Entry 5EXE (X-ray diffraction, 1.88 A resolution); this record covers chains A and F of the 6 polymer chains in the assembly.

# Chain A
Molecule: Oxalate oxidoreductase subunit alpha
From: Moorella thermoacetica (strain ATCC 39073)
Notes: EC 1.2.7.10
Reference sequence: Q2RI41 (OORA_MOOTA); numbering as in UniProt (aligned over 1-395)
Amino-acid sequence (395 residues; each row starts with the number of its first residue):
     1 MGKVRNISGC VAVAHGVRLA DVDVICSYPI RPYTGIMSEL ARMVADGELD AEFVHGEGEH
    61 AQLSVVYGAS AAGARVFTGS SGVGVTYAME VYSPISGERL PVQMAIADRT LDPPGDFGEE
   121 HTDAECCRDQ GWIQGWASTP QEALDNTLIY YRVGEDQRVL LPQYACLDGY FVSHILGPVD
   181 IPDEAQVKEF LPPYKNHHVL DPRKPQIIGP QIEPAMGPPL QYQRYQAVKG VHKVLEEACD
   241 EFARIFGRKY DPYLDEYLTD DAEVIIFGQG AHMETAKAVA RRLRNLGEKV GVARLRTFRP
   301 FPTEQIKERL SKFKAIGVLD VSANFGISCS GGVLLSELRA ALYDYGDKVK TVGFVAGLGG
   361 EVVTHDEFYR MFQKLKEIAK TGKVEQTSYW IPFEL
Disordered / not traced: 1
Residues lining bound ligands: 5SR ([2-[3-[(4-azanyl-2-methyl-pyrimidin-5-yl)methyl]-2-carboxy-4-methyl-1,3-thiazol-3-ium-5-yl]ethoxy-oxidanyl-phosphoryl] hydrogen phosphate): Tyr-28, Pro-29, Ile-30, Glu-59, Val-83, Gly-84, Tyr-87, Arg-109, Asp-116, Phe-117
Reported in the primary citation:
  - conformationally variable residues (loop rearrangement, side-chain flip): Arg-31, Asp-108 to Glu-119
  - binding site for 5SR: Arg-109, Asp-116, Gln-211
  - catalytic residues: Arg-31, Asp-116 (proposed by the authors, not directly observed)

# Chain F
Molecule: Oxalate oxidoreductase subunit beta
From: Moorella thermoacetica (strain ATCC 39073)
Notes: EC 1.2.7.10
Reference sequence: Q2RI42 (OORB_MOOTA); residues 1-314 here = UniProt positions 1-314
Amino-acid sequence (314 residues; row label = number of the first residue in the row):
     1 MLDRIASIKK APDEEYYVPG HRTCAGCGPA LTYRLVAKAA GPNTIFIGPT GCMYVANTSY
    61 GCGPWRVPWI HAQITNGGAV ASGIEAAYKA MIRKKKTDAE FPNIIVMAGD GGAVDIGLQA
   121 LSAMLYRGHD VLFICYDNES YANTGIQTSP TTPYGANTTF TPPGEVVPEG KKLFPKDNPK
   181 VIAHGHPELK YVATASIGWP VDLMNKVRKG LNQEGPAYIH IHAPCPKGWQ FPADKTIEMA
   241 KLAVQTGMFQ LYEYENGEYK LSVKVDKRKP VSEYMKLQKR FAHLKPEHIA KMQAFVDARC
   301 AEVGITVPVV ASNA
Disordered / not traced: 314
Swiss-Prot annotation at these positions:
  - binding site ([4Fe-4S] cluster): Cys-24, Cys-27, Cys-52, Cys-225
Bound ions: 4Fe-4S cluster Fe: Cys-24, Cys-27, Cys-52, Cys-225; Mg2+: Asp-110, Asn-138, Ser-140 (together with 5SR); Na+: Asp-130, Leu-211, Gln-213
Residues lining bound ligands:
  - 5SR ([2-[3-[(4-azanyl-2-methyl-pyrimidin-5-yl)methyl]-2-carboxy-4-methyl-1,3-thiazol-3-ium-5-yl]ethoxy-oxidanyl-phosphoryl] hydrogen phosphate): Thr-50, Gly-51, Cys-52, Met-53, Val-55, Ile-74, Thr-75, Gly-109, Asp-110, Gly-111, Gly-112, Ile-116, Tyr-136, Asn-138, Ser-140, Tyr-141, Ala-142, Asn-143, Thr-144
  - 4Fe-4S cluster (SF4): Thr-23, Cys-24, Cys-27, Pro-29, Cys-52, Met-53, Ala-56, Asn-138, Ala-142, Cys-225, Pro-226, Lys-227
Reported in the primary citation:
  - binding site for 5SR: Asn-143

# Chain A / chain F interface
Residue-residue contacts (89; chain A residue first):
  Asp-21(A) / Lys-94(F)  salt bridge
  Asp-21(A) / Lys-96(F)  salt bridge
  Val-22(A) / Lys-94(F)  hydrogen bond (backbone-side chain)
  Asp-23(A) / Ala-90(F)
  Asp-23(A) / Met-91(F)
  Asp-23(A) / Lys-94(F)  salt bridge
  Asp-23(A) / Lys-96(F)  salt bridge
  Val-24(A) / Ala-86(F)
  Val-24(A) / Ala-87(F)  hydrophobic
  Asp-50(A) / Arg-93(F)  salt bridge
  Asp-50(A) / Lys-94(F)  hydrogen bond (backbone-side chain)
  Ala-51(A) / Arg-93(F)
  Glu-52(A) / Ala-86(F)
  Glu-52(A) / Ala-90(F)
  Glu-52(A) / Arg-93(F)  salt bridge
  Val-54(A) / Ala-86(F)  hydrophobic
  Val-54(A) / Arg-127(F)
  His-55(A) / Arg-127(F)  hydrogen bond (backbone-side chain)
  Gly-56(A) / Arg-127(F)
  Glu-57(A) / Gln-119(F)
  Glu-57(A) / Ala-120(F)
  Glu-57(A) / Ala-123(F)
  Glu-57(A) / Arg-127(F)  salt bridge
  His-60(A) / Thr-75(F)  hydrogen bond
  His-60(A) / Asn-76(F)
  Ala-61(A) / Ala-79(F)
  Ser-64(A) / Asn-76(F)  hydrogen bond
  Ser-64(A) / Ala-79(F)
  Ser-64(A) / Val-80(F)
  Val-65(A) / Ala-79(F)
  Val-65(A) / Gly-83(F)
  Tyr-67(A) / Ile-70(F)
  Tyr-67(A) / His-71(F)  hydrogen bond (side chain-backbone)
  Tyr-67(A) / Val-80(F)  hydrophobic
  Gly-68(A) / Val-80(F)
  Gly-68(A) / Gly-83(F)
  Gly-68(A) / Ile-84(F)
  Ala-69(A) / Gly-83(F)
  Ala-69(A) / Ile-84(F)
  Ala-69(A) / Ala-87(F)
  Ala-71(A) / Ile-70(F)  hydrophobic
  Ala-72(A) / Ala-87(F)  hydrophobic
  Gly-73(A) / Met-91(F)
  Ala-74(A) / Ala-87(F)  hydrophobic
  Ala-74(A) / Met-91(F)  hydrophobic
  Tyr-87(A) / Gln-119(F)  hydrogen bond
  Glu-90(A) / Gln-73(F)  hydrogen bond
  Glu-90(A) / Thr-75(F)  hydrogen bond
  Pro-94(A) / Gln-73(F)
  Leu-200(A) / Pro-68(F)  hydrophobic
  Leu-200(A) / Trp-69(F)
  Leu-200(A) / Ile-70(F)  hydrophobic
  Leu-200(A) / Ile-84(F)  hydrophobic
  Leu-200(A) / Tyr-88(F)  hydrogen bond (backbone-side chain)
  Asp-201(A) / Pro-68(F)
  Asp-201(A) / Tyr-88(F)
  Pro-202(A) / Pro-42(F)
  Pro-202(A) / Asn-43(F)
  Pro-202(A) / Thr-44(F)
  Pro-202(A) / Pro-68(F)
  Pro-202(A) / Tyr-88(F)
  Arg-203(A) / Thr-97(F)
  Arg-203(A) / Asp-98(F)  salt bridge
  Arg-203(A) / Ala-99(F)
  Pro-205(A) / Arg-66(F)
  Pro-205(A) / Val-67(F)
  Pro-205(A) / Pro-68(F)
  Gln-206(A) / Pro-68(F)
  Gln-206(A) / Trp-69(F)  hydrogen bond (backbone-backbone)
  Ile-207(A) / Gly-63(F)
  Ile-207(A) / Trp-69(F)  hydrophobic
  Ile-208(A) / Trp-69(F)  hydrogen bond (backbone-backbone)
  Ile-208(A) / Ile-70(F)
  Ile-208(A) / His-71(F)  hydrogen bond (backbone-backbone)
  Gly-209(A) / Tyr-54(F)  hydrogen bond (backbone-side chain)
  Gly-209(A) / Trp-69(F)
  Gly-209(A) / His-71(F)
  Pro-210(A) / Tyr-54(F)
  Pro-210(A) / Thr-58(F)
  Pro-210(A) / Gly-61(F)
  Pro-210(A) / Cys-62(F)
  Gln-211(A) / Tyr-54(F)  hydrogen bond (backbone-side chain)
  Gln-211(A) / Val-55(F)
  Gln-211(A) / Thr-58(F)  hydrogen bond (backbone-side chain)
  Gln-211(A) / Tyr-60(F)
  Gln-211(A) / Gly-61(F)  hydrogen bond (backbone-backbone)
  Ile-212(A) / Tyr-60(F)
  Ile-212(A) / Gly-61(F)
  Glu-213(A) / Tyr-60(F)
Interface residues without a listed pair, chain A (40 interface residues in all): Val-91, Pro-214
Interface residues without a listed pair, chain F (45 interface residues in all): Ile-45, Ser-59, Trp-65, Ser-82, Lys-89, Pro-102, His-129

# In short
Chain A and chain F form an interface of 40 and 45 residues respectively; the contacts include 17 hydrogen
bonds and 8 salt bridges. Among the polar pairs are Asp-21(A)/Lys-94(F), Asp-21(A)/Lys-96(F) and
Asp-23(A)/Lys-94(F). The paper reports catalytic residues Arg-31(A) and Asp-116(A); a binding site for 5SR at
Arg-109(A), Asp-116(A) and Asn-143(F) among others.
Here chain A is Oxalate oxidoreductase subunit alpha and chain F is Oxalate oxidoreductase subunit beta, both
from Moorella thermoacetica (strain ATCC 39073). Entry 5EXE (Crystal structure of oxalate oxidoreductase from
Moorella thermoacetica bound with carboxy-TPP adduct) was determined by X-ray diffraction together with 5EXD
from the same study.
